6NRI - chain A; structure by X-ray diffraction, 2.20 A resolution.

# Chain A
Protein: Poly [ADP-ribose] polymerase 1
Source organism: Homo sapiens
Notes: EC 2.4.2.30, 2.4.2.-; fragment: ADP-ribosyltransferase (ART) domain
UniProt: P09874 (PARP1_HUMAN); numbering as in UniProt (aligned over 788-1012)
Amino-acid sequence (271 residues; each row starts with the number of its first residue):
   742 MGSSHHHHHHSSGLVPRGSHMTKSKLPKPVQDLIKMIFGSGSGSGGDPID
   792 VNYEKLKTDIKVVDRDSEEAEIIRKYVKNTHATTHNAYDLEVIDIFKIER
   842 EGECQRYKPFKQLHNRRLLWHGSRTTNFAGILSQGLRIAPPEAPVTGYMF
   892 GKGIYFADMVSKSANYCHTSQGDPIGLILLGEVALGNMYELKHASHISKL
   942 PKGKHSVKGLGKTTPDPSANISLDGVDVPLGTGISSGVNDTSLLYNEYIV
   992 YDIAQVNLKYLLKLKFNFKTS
Disordered / not traced: 742-763, 781-786, 1011-1012
Sequence notes: initiating methionine (742); expression tag (743-787)
UniProt features mapped onto this chain:
  - active site: Glu988 (For poly [ADP-ribose] polymerase activity)
  - binding site (NAD(+)): His862 to Ser864, Gly871, Arg878, Ser904
  - mutagenesis: Leu797 (L797P: 1.5% of wild-type activity), His826 (H826A: Strongly reduced serine ADP-ribosylation, caused by abolished interaction with HPF1; H826E: Decreased polymerase activity, leading to the production of short poly-ADP-ribose chains), Pro850 to Phe851 (Abolished interaction with TIMELESS), His862 (H862A: Poly-ADP-ribosyltransferase activity is impaired while mono-ADP-ribosyltransferase activity is not affected; produces a mixture of short and mono ADP-ribose chains), Arg865 (R865A: Increased affinity for DNA damage sites), Asn868 (N868S: 4% of wild-type activity), Ala870 (A870S/L: Increased DNA-independent poly-ADP-ribosyltransferase activity), Gly871 (G871L: Increased DNA-independent poly-ADP-ribosyltransferase activity; G871S: Does not affect DNA-independent poly-ADP-ribosyltransferase activity), Pro882 (P882G: Does not affect DNA-independent poly-ADP-ribosyltransferase activity), Glu883 to Thr887 (Does not affect DNA-independent poly-ADP-ribosyltransferase activity), Glu883 (E883Q: Does not affect ADP-ribosyltransferase activity), Pro885 (P885G/S: Does not affect DNA-independent poly-ADP-ribosyltransferase activity), 12 further mutagenesis entries in UniProt
Cystine bridges: Cys845 forms a disulfide with the same residue of a neighbouring copy of this chain
Residues lining bound ligands: KYM ((2Z)-2-{[4-(3-cyclopropyl-5,6-dihydro[1,2,4]triazolo[4,3-a]pyrazine-7(8H)-carbonyl)phenyl]methylidene}-3-oxo-2,3-dihydro-1-benzofuran-7-carboxamide): Trp861, His862, Gly863, Arg865, Asn868, Gly888, Tyr889, Tyr896, Phe897, Ala898, Lys903, Ser904, Tyr907, Glu988
What the authors report for this chain:
  - binding site for KYM: Gly863, Asn868, Ser904, Glu988
  - catalytic residues: Glu988 (citing earlier work)

# Summary
Bound to chain A: compound KYM. UniProt lists active-site residue Glu988, 6 NAD+-binding residues and 27
mutagenesis sites. From the paper: the catalytic residue Glu988; a binding site for KYM at Gly863, Asn868 and
Ser904 among others.
Chain A is Poly [ADP-ribose] polymerase 1 (Homo sapiens); the structure, Crystal Structure of human PARP-1 ART
domain bound to inhibitor UTT83, was determined by X-ray diffraction, deposited together with 6NRF, 6NRG, 6NRH
and 6NRJ.
